PDB entry 3JTB | X-ray diffraction, 1.80 A resolution | chain A

# Chain A
Name: Azurin
Organism: Pseudomonas aeruginosa
UniProt: P00282 (AZUR_PSEAE); residues 1-128 here correspond to UniProt positions 21-148 (UniProt number = residue number + 20)
Amino-acid sequence (128 residues; each row starts with the number of its first residue):
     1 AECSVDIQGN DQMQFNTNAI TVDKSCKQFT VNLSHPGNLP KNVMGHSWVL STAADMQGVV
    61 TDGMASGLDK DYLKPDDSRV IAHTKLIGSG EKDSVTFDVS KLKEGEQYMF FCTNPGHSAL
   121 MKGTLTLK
Sequence notes: engineered mutation Ser-47 (Asn67 in P00282), Asn-114 (Phe134 in P00282)
Disulfide bonds: Cys-3/Cys-26
Bound ions: Cu ion: His-46, His-117
Swiss-Prot annotation at these positions:
  - binding site (Cu cation): His-46, Cys-112, His-117, Met-121
Reported in the primary citation:
  - Cu ion coordination: Gly-45, His-117

# Summary
The Cu ion site is built by His-46 and His-117. From UniProt: 4 Cu cation-binding residues. The paper reports
Cu ion coordination by Gly-45 and His-117.
Chain A is Azurin (Pseudomonas aeruginosa); the structure, Cu(II) N47S/F114N variant of Pseudomonas Aeruginosa
Azurin, was determined by X-ray diffraction, deposited together with 3IN2, 3JT2 and 3IN0.
